PDB entry 3AT3 | X-ray diffraction, 2.60 A resolution | chain A

== Chain A ==
Molecule: Casein kinase II subunit alpha
Source organism: Homo sapiens
Notes: EC 2.7.11.1
UniProtKB: P68400 (CSK21_HUMAN); numbering as in UniProt (aligned over 1-335)
Sequence (340 residues; each row starts with the number of its first residue; numbers below 1 keep their minus sign (Gly-4 is residue -4)):
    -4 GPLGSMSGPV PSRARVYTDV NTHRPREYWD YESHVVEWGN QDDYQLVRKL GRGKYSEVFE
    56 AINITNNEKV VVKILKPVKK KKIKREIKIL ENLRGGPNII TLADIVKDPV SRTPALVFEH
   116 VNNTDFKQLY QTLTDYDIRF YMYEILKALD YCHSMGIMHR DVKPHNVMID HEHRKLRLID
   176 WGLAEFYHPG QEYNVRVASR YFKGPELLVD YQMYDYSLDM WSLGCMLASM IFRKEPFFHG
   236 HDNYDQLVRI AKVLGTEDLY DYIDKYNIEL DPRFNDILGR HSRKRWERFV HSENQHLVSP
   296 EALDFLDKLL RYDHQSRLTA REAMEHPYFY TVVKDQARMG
Unresolved in the structure: -4 to 0, 333-335
Sequence notes: expression tag (-4 to 0)
Ligand contacts: ATK ((1-{6-[6-(cyclopentylamino)-1H-indazol-1-yl]pyrazin-2-yl}-1H-pyrrol-3-yl)acetic acid): Leu45, Gly46, Arg47, Val53, Val66, Lys68, Ile95, Phe113, Glu114, His115, Val116, Asn118, His160, Asn161, Met163, Ile174, Asp175
What the authors report for this chain:
  - binding site for ATK: Leu45, Arg47, Val53, Val66, Lys68, Glu81, Ile95, Phe113, His115, Val116, His160, Asn161, Met163, Ile174, Asp175
  - catalytic residues: Lys68, Glu81, Asp175 (citing earlier work)

== Overview ==
Chain A binds compound ATK. From the paper: catalytic residues Lys68, Glu81 and Asp175; a binding site for ATK
at Leu45, Arg47 and Val53 among others.
Chain A is Casein kinase II subunit alpha (Homo sapiens); the structure, Crystal structure of CK2alpha with
pyradine derivative, was determined by X-ray diffraction together with 3AT2 and 3AT4 from the same study.
